PDB entry 6U5D | X-ray diffraction, 1.65 A resolution | chain A

Chain A:
Name: Peptidyl-prolyl cis-trans isomerase A
From: Homo sapiens
Notes: EC 5.2.1.8
UniProtKB: P62937 (PPIA_HUMAN); residues 1-165 here = UniProt positions 1-165
Sequence (165 residues; each row starts with the number of its first residue):
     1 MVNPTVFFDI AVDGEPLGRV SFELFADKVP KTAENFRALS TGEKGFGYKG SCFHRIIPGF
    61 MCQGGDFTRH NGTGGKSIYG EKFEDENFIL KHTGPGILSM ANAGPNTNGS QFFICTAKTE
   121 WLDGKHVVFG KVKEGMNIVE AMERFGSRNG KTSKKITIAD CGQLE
Not modelled in the structure: 1, 165
Curated features (UniProtKB/Swiss-Prot):
  - modified residue: M1 (N-acetylmethionine), V2 (N-acetylvaline), K28 (N6-acetyllysine), K44 (N6-acetyllysine), K76 (N6-acetyllysine), S77 (Phosphoserine), K82 (N6-acetyllysine), T93 (Phosphothreonine), K125 (N6-acetyllysine), K131 (N6-acetyllysine), K133 (N6-acetyllysine)
  - glycosylation: N108 (N-linked (GlcNAc...) asparagine)
  - cross-link (Glycyl lysine isopeptide (Lys-Gly)): K28 (interchain with G-Cter in SUMO2), K82 (interchain with G-Cter in SUMO2)
  - mutagenesis: R55 (R55A: Loss of peptidyl-prolyl cis-trans isomerase activity. No loss of its interaction with BSG/CD147 or its ability to induce leukocyte chemotaxis. No effect on its interaction with MAP3K5/ASK1 ...), F60 (F60A: Loss of ability to stimulate MAPK/ERK phosphorylation), R69 (R69A: No effect on peptidyl-prolyl cis-trans isomerase activity. Reduced interaction with BSG/CD147 and ability to induce leukocyte chemotaxis), H70 (H70A: No effect on peptidyl-prolyl cis-trans isomerase activity. Reduced interaction with BSG/CD147 and ability to induce leukocyte chemotaxis), T107 (T107A: No effect on peptidyl-prolyl cis-trans isomerase activity. Reduced interaction with BSG/CD147 and ability to induce leukocyte chemotaxis), F113 (F113A: Reduced ability to stimulate MAPK/ERK phosphorylation), W121 (W121A: 200-fold decrease of sensitivity to CsA. Reduced ability to stimulate MAPK/ERK phosphorylation; W121E: Loss of peptidyl-prolyl cis-trans isomerase activity ...), K125 (K125Q: Acetylation-mimetic mutant; no effect on its interaction with TARDBP; K125R: Loss of acetylation and interaction with TARDBP), H126 (H126A: Loss of peptidyl-prolyl cis-trans isomerase activity and interaction with HCV NS5A. Loss of ability to stimulate MAPK/ERK phosphorylation)
Reported in the primary citation:
  - catalytic residues: R55 (citing earlier work)
  - conformationally variable residues (side-chain flip): R55, M61, S99, F113

Overview:
Curated annotation (UniProt) lists 9 mutagenesis sites. From the paper: the catalytic residue R55;
conformational variability at R55, M61 and S99 among others.
Chain A is Peptidyl-prolyl cis-trans isomerase A (Homo sapiens); the structure, RT XFEL structure of CypA
solved using LCP injection system, was determined by X-ray diffraction, deposited together with 6U5C and 6U5E.
